7OCI - chains F and G of the 9 polymer chains in the assembly; structure by electron microscopy, 3.46 A resolution.

[Chain F]
Molecule: Dolichyl-diphosphooligosaccharide--protein glycosyltransferase subunit STT3
Organism: Saccharomyces cerevisiae S288C
Notes: EC 2.4.99.18
UniProtKB: P39007 (STT3_YEAST); numbering as in UniProt (aligned over 1-718)
Amino-acid sequence (718 residues; row label = number of the first residue in the row):
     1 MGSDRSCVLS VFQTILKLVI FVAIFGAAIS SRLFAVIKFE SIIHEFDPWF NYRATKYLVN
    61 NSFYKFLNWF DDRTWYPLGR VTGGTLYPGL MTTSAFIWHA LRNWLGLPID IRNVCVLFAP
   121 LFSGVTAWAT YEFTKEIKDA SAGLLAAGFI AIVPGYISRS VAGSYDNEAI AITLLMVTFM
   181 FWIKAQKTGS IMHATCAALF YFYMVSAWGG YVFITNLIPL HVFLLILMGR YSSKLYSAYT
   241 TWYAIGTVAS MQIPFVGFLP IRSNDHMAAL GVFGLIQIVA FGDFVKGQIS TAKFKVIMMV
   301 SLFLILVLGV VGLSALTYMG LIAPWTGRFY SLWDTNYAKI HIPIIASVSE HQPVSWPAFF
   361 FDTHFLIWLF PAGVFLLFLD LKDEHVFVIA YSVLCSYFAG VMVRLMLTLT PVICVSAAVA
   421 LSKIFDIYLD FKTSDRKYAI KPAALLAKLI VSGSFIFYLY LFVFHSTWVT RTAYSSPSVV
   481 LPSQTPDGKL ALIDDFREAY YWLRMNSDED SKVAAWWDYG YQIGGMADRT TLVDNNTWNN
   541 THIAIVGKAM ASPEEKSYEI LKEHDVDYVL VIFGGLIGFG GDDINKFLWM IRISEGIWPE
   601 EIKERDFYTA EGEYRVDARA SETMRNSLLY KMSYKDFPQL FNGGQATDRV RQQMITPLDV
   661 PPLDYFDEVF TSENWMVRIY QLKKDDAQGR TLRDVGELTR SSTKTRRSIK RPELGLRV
Disordered / not traced: 1-5, 292-349, 433-440, 484-491
Curated features (UniProtKB/Swiss-Prot):
  - region: Trp516 to Asp518 (Interacts with target acceptor peptide in protein substrate)
  - motif: Glu45 to Asp47 (DXD motif 1), Asp166 to Glu168 (DXD motif 2), Ser347 to Glu350 (SVSE motif), Trp516 to Gly520 (WWDYG motif), Asp583 to Met590 (DK motif)
  - binding site (Mn(2+)): Asp47, Asp166, Glu168
  - binding site (dolichyl diphosphooligosaccharide): Arg404, Tyr521
  - site: Asp47 (Interacts with target acceptor peptide in protein substrate), Arg159 (Important for catalytic activity), Glu350 (Interacts with target acceptor peptide in protein substrate), Lys586 (Interacts with target acceptor peptide in protein substrate)
  - glycosylation (N-linked (GlcNAc...) asparagine): Asn60, Asn535, Asn539 (high mannose)
  - mutagenesis: Asp47 (D47A: Lethal; impairs the catalytic activity), Arg159 (R159A: Temperature sensitive and staurosporine sensitive), Ser160 (S160A: Temperature sensitive and staurosporine sensitive), Gly163 (G163R: Temperature sensitive and staurosporine sensitive), Ser164 (S164A: Temperature sensitive and staurosporine sensitive), Asp166 (D166A: Lethal; impairs the catalytic activity), Glu168 (E168Q: Lethal; impairs the catalytic activity), Trp208 (W208A: Lethal; abolishes interaction with OST1 and WBP1), Gly210 (G210D: Temperature sensitive and staurosporine sensitive), Glu350 (E350A: Lethal; impairs the catalytic activity), Val393 (V393I: Staurosporine sensitive), Arg404 (R404A: Lethal; abolishes interaction with OST1 and WBP1), 10 further mutagenesis entries in UniProt
Glycans and other covalent adducts: glycan linked to Asn539
Ion coordination: Mg2+: Asp47 (together with Dolichylphosphate)
Residues lining bound ligands:
  - Digitonin (AJP): Phe258, Ile261, Arg262
  - Dolichylphosphate (V8K): Trp208, Gly209, Gly210, Phe213, Asn216, Gly271, Phe273, Gly274, Leu275, Gln277, Phe398, Arg404, Leu405
What the authors report for this chain:
  - post-translational modification sites: Asn539

[Chain G]
Molecule: Dolichyl-diphosphooligosaccharide--protein glycosyltransferase subunit WBP1
Organism: Saccharomyces cerevisiae S288C
Notes: EC 2.4.99.18
UniProtKB: P33767 (OSTB_YEAST); residues 1-430 here = UniProt positions 1-430
Amino-acid sequence (430 residues; row label = number of the first residue in the row):
     1 MRTDWNFFFC ILLQAIFVVG TQTSRTLVLY DQSTEPLEEY SVYLKDLEQR NYKLEYLDIN
    61 STSTTVDLYD KEQRLFDNII VFPTKGGKNL ARQIPVKQLI KFFENEGNIL CMSSPGAVPN
   121 TIRLFLNELG IYPSPKGHVI RDYFSPSSEE LVVSSNHLLN KYVYNARKSE DFVFGESSAA
   181 LLENREQIVP ILNAPRTSFT ESKGKCNSWT SGSQGFLVVG FQNLNNARLV WIGSSDFLKN
   241 KNQDSNQEFA KELLKWTFNE KSVIKSVHAV HSHADGTSYD EEPYKIKDKV IYSVGFSEWN
   301 GEEWLPHIAD DIQFELRQVD PYYRLTLSPS GNDSETQYYT TGEFILPDRH GVFTFLTDYR
   361 KIGLSFTTDK DVKAIRHLAN DEYPRSWEIS NSWVYISAIC GVIVAWIFFV VSFVTTSSVG
   421 KKLETFKKTN
Disordered / not traced: 1-24, 418-430
Curated features (UniProtKB/Swiss-Prot):
  - glycosylation (N-linked (GlcNAc...) asparagine): Asn60, Asn332
Glycans and other covalent adducts: N-acetylglucosamine (NAG) linked to Asn60, Asn332
What the authors report for this chain:
  - post-translational modification sites: Asn60, Asn332

[How chain F and chain G interact]
Residue-residue contacts (51):
  Tyr64(F) - Ala379(G)
  Tyr64(F) - Asp381(G)
  Tyr64(F) - Glu382(G)
  Asn68(F) - Ala379(G)
  Asn68(F) - Asn380(G)
  Phe70(F) - His350(G)
  Phe70(F) - Gly351(G)
  Phe70(F) - Arg376(G)
  Asp72(F) - Ala374(G)
  Tyr76(F) - Val352(G)
  Pro77(F) - Gln318(G)  hydrogen bond (backbone-side chain)
  Pro77(F) - Val319(G)  hydrophobic
  Pro77(F) - Val352(G)
  Leu78(F) - Gln318(G)
  Leu78(F) - His350(G)
  Leu78(F) - Gly351(G)
  Val81(F) - His350(G)
  Asp686(F) - Leu224(G)
  Ala687(F) - Glu104(G)
  Ala687(F) - Asn223(G)
  Ala687(F) - Leu224(G)  hydrogen bond (backbone-backbone)
  Gln688(F) - Glu104(G)
  Gln688(F) - Leu129(G)
  Gln688(F) - Arg185(G)  hydrogen bond (backbone-side chain)
  Gln688(F) - Gln187(G)
  Gln688(F) - Phe221(G)
  Gln688(F) - Asn223(G)  hydrogen bond
  Gly689(F) - Arg185(G)
  Gly689(F) - Gln187(G)
  Arg690(F) - Glu128(G)  salt bridge
  Arg690(F) - Arg185(G)
  Leu698(F) - Glu128(G)
  Ser708(F) - Arg123(G)
  Ile709(F) - Pro135(G)  hydrophobic
  Lys710(F) - Trp209(G)
  Arg711(F) - Ser208(G)
  Arg711(F) - Trp209(G)  hydrogen bond (side chain-backbone)
  Pro712(F) - Tyr132(G)  hydrophobic
  Pro712(F) - Trp209(G)
  Leu714(F) - Tyr132(G)  hydrophobic
  Leu714(F) - Leu182(G)
  Leu716(F) - Asn184(G)
  Leu716(F) - Gln214(G)
  Arg717(F) - Glu183(G)  hydrogen bond (side chain-backbone)
  Arg717(F) - Asn184(G)
  Arg717(F) - Arg185(G)  hydrogen bond (side chain-backbone)
  Arg717(F) - Ile188(G)
  Arg717(F) - Pro190(G)
  Arg717(F) - Gln214(G)  hydrogen bond (backbone-side chain)
  Arg717(F) - Phe216(G)
  Val718(F) - Asn184(G)
Interface residues without a listed pair, chain F (27 interface residues in all): Glu563, His564, Asp685, Arg707
Interface residues without a listed pair, chain G (37 interface residues in all): Ile100, Phe103, Leu181, Asn225, Val372, Ile375

[Overview]
The interface between chain F and chain G involves 27 residues on one side and 37 on the other; the contacts
include 8 hydrogen bonds and 1 salt bridge. Polar pairs include Arg690(F)-Glu128(G), Pro77(F)-Gln318(G) and
Gln688(F)-Arg185(G). Ligands of chain F: Digitonin and Dolichylphosphate. From the paper: modification sites
Asn539(F) and Asn60(G) among others.
Chain F is Dolichyl-diphosphooligosaccharide--protein glycosyltransferase subunit STT3 and chain G is
Dolichyl-diphosphooligosaccharide--protein glycosyltransferase subunit WBP1, both from Saccharomyces
cerevisiae S288C; the structure, Cryo-EM structure of yeast Ost6p containing oligosaccharyltransferase
complex, was determined by electron microscopy.
